Entry 4A3E (X-ray diffraction, 3.40 A resolution); this record covers chains C and K of the 15 polymer chains in the assembly.

# Chain C
Molecule: DNA-directed RNA polymerase II subunit RPB3
Organism: Saccharomyces cerevisiae
UniProt: P16370 (RPB3_YEAST); residues 1-318 here = UniProt positions 1-318
Chain sequence (318 residues; numbered 1 to 318; the number before each row is that of its first residue):
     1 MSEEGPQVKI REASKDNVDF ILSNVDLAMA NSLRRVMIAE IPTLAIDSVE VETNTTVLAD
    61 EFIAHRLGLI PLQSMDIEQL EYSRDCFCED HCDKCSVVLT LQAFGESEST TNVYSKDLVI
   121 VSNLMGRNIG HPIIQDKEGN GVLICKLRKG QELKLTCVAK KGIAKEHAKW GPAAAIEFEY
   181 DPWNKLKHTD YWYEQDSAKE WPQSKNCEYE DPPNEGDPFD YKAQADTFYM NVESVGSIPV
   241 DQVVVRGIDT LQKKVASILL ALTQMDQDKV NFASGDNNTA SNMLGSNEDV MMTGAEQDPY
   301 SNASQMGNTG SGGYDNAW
Not modelled in the structure: 1-2, 269-318
Metal / ion sites: Zn2+: Cys86, Cys88, Cys92, Cys95
Swiss-Prot annotation at these positions:
  - binding site (Zn(2+)): Cys86, Cys88, Cys92, Cys95
  - modified residue: Ser2 (N-acetylserine)
  - natural variant: Ala30 (A30D: In mutant RPB3-1)
  - mutagenesis: Lys9 (K9E: Transcript termination readthrough)

# Chain K
Molecule: DNA-directed RNA polymerase II subunit RPB11
Organism: Saccharomyces cerevisiae
UniProt: P38902 (RPB11_YEAST); residue numbers follow UniProt; this construct covers 1-120
Chain sequence (120 residues; each row starts with the number of its first residue):
     1 MNAPDRFELF LLGEGESKLK IDPDTKAPNA VVITFEKEDH TLGNLIRAEL LNDRKVLFAA
    61 YKVEHPFFAR FKLRIQTTEG YDPKDALKNA CNSIINKLGA LKTNFETEWN LQTLAADDAF
Not modelled in the structure: 116-120
Swiss-Prot annotation at these positions:
  - mutagenesis: Glu108 (E108G/V: Transcript termination readthrough; E108K: Transcript termination readthrough. Lethal), Leu111 (L111P: Transcript termination readthrough), Leu114 (L114P: Transcript termination readthrough)

# Chain C / chain K interface
Residue-residue contacts - 91 pairs, chain C then chain K:
  Glu3(C) - Asn104(K)
  Glu4(C) - Ala100(K)
  Glu4(C) - Thr103(K)
  Glu4(C) - Asn104(K)
  Gly5(C) - Ala100(K)
  Pro6(C) - Lys97(K)
  Pro6(C) - Ala100(K)
  Pro6(C) - Leu101(K)
  Pro6(C) - Asn104(K)  hydrogen bond (backbone-side chain)
  Gln7(C) - Asn104(K)
  Val8(C) - Leu101(K)  hydrophobic
  Val8(C) - Phe105(K)  hydrophobic
  Val8(C) - Glu108(K)
  Lys9(C) - Glu108(K)
  Ile10(C) - Glu108(K)  hydrogen bond (backbone-side chain)
  Ile10(C) - Trp109(K)
  Ile10(C) - Gln112(K)
  Ala13(C) - Trp109(K)  hydrophobic
  Ala13(C) - Leu114(K)
  Ser14(C) - Trp109(K)
  Ser14(C) - Ala115(K)
  Val18(C) - Trp109(K)  hydrophobic
  Asp26(C) - Glu49(K)
  Asp26(C) - Asn52(K)
  Asp26(C) - Lys97(K)  salt bridge
  Ala28(C) - Asn44(K)
  Ala28(C) - Leu45(K)
  Ala28(C) - Ala48(K)  hydrophobic
  Met29(C) - Leu45(K)  hydrophobic
  Met29(C) - Ile94(K)
  Met29(C) - Lys97(K)
  Met29(C) - Leu98(K)  hydrophobic
  Ser32(C) - Thr41(K)  hydrogen bond (side chain-backbone)
  Ser32(C) - Leu45(K)
  Leu33(C) - Leu101(K)  hydrophobic
  Arg35(C) - Asp39(K)  salt bridge
  Arg35(C) - His40(K)
  Arg35(C) - Thr41(K)  hydrogen bond
  Val36(C) - Thr41(K)
  Glu40(C) - Asp39(K)
  Glu40(C) - Thr41(K)
  Arg84(C) - Phe10(K)
  Arg84(C) - Leu11(K)
  Ile163(C) - Phe10(K)  hydrophobic
  Ala164(C) - Arg6(K)  hydrogen bond (backbone-side chain)
  Lys165(C) - Arg6(K)  hydrogen bond (backbone-side chain)
  Lys165(C) - Leu9(K)
  Lys165(C) - Phe10(K)
  Lys165(C) - Asp39(K)
  Glu166(C) - Arg6(K)  hydrogen bond (backbone-side chain)
  Glu166(C) - Phe7(K)
  Glu166(C) - Phe10(K)
  His167(C) - Arg6(K)
  Asp241(C) - Phe105(K)
  Asp241(C) - Trp109(K)
  Val244(C) - Phe105(K)  hydrophobic
  Val245(C) - Lys102(K)
  Val245(C) - Phe105(K)  hydrophobic
  Val245(C) - Glu106(K)
  Ile248(C) - Leu98(K)
  Ile248(C) - Leu101(K)  hydrophobic
  Ile248(C) - Lys102(K)
  Asp249(C) - Lys102(K)  salt bridge
  Leu251(C) - Leu45(K)  hydrophobic
  Gln252(C) - Ile95(K)  hydrogen bond (side chain-backbone)
  Gln252(C) - Leu98(K)
  Gln252(C) - Gly99(K)
  Gln252(C) - Lys102(K)  hydrogen bond
  Lys254(C) - Glu38(K)  salt bridge
  Lys254(C) - Asp39(K)  salt bridge
  Lys254(C) - Thr41(K)
  Lys254(C) - Leu42(K)
  Val255(C) - Cys91(K)
  Val255(C) - Ile94(K)  hydrophobic
  Val255(C) - Ile95(K)  hydrophobic
  Ala256(C) - Ile95(K)
  Ile258(C) - Phe35(K)  hydrophobic
  Ile258(C) - Leu42(K)  hydrophobic
  Leu259(C) - Lys88(K)
  Leu259(C) - Cys91(K)  hydrophobic
  Leu259(C) - Asn92(K)
  Leu259(C) - Ile95(K)  hydrophobic
  Leu262(C) - Leu19(K)  hydrophobic
  Leu262(C) - Ile21(K)  hydrophobic
  Leu262(C) - Leu87(K)  hydrophobic
  Leu262(C) - Lys88(K)
  Thr263(C) - Lys88(K)  hydrogen bond
  Met265(C) - Leu19(K)
  Met265(C) - Ile21(K)  hydrophobic
  Asp266(C) - Lys84(K)  salt bridge
  Asp266(C) - Lys88(K)  salt bridge
Interface residues without a listed pair, chain C (45 interface residues in all): Lys15, Leu22, Val240, Ala261
Interface residues without a listed pair, chain K (43 interface residues in all): Ser17, Lys18, Ile46

# Overview
The interface between chain C and chain K involves 45 residues on one side and 43 on the other, with 10
hydrogen bonds and 7 salt bridges. Polar contacts include Asp26(C)-Lys97(K), Arg35(C)-Asp39(K) and
Asp249(C)-Lys102(K).
Here chain C is DNA-directed RNA polymerase II subunit RPB3 and chain K is DNA-directed RNA polymerase II
subunit RPB11, both from Saccharomyces cerevisiae. Entry 4A3E (RNA Polymerase II initial transcribing complex
with a 5nt DNA-RNA hybrid and soaked with AMPCPP) was determined by X-ray diffraction, deposited together with
4A3B, 4A3C, 4A3D, 4A3F, 4A3G, 4A3I and 4 further entries.
